7NUQ - chains 1 and 4 of the 5 polymer chains in the assembly; structure by electron microscopy, 2.80 A resolution.

== Chain 1 ==
Protein: Genome polyprotein
Source organism: Human rhinovirus 14
Notes: EC 3.4.22.29, 3.6.1.15, 3.4.22.28, 2.7.7.48
UniProtKB: P03303 (POLG_HRV14); residues -3 to 289 here correspond to UniProt positions 564-856 (UniProt number = residue number + 567)
Sequence (293 residues; numbered -3 to 289; the number before each row is that of its first residue; numbers below 1 keep their minus sign (Ala-3 is residue -3)):
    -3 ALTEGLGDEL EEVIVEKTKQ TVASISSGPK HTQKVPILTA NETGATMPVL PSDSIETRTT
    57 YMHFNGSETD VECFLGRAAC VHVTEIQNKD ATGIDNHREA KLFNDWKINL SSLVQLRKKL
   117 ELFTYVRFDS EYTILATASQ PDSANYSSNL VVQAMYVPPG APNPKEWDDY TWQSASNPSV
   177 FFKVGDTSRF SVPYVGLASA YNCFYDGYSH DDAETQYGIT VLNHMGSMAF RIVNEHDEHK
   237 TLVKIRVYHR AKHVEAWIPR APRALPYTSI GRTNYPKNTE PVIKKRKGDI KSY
Not modelled in the structure: -3 to 16
Curated features (UniProtKB/Swiss-Prot):
  - region: Ala-3 to Thr17 (Amphipathic alpha-helix)
  - site: Tyr289 (Cleavage)

== Chain 4 ==
Protein: Genome polyprotein
Source organism: Human rhinovirus 14
Notes: EC 3.4.22.29, 3.6.1.15, 3.4.22.28, 2.7.7.48
UniProtKB: P03303 (POLG_HRV14); residues 1-68 here correspond to UniProt positions 2-69 (UniProt number = residue number + 1)
Sequence (68 residues; numbered 1 to 68; the number before each row is that of its first residue):
     1 GAQVSTQKSG SHENQNILTN GSNQTFTVIN YYKDAASTSS AGQSLSMDPS KFTEPVKDLM
    61 LKGAPALN
Not modelled in the structure: 1-28
Curated features (UniProtKB/Swiss-Prot):
  - site: Asn68 (Cleavage)
  - lipidation: Gly1 (N-myristoyl glycine)

== Interface between chain 1 and chain 4 ==
Pairs across the interface (36; chain 1 residue first):
  Lys30(1) with Gly63(4)
  Val31(1) with Gly63(4), hydrogen bond (backbone-backbone)
  Pro32(1) with Lys62(4); Gly63(4)
  Thr35(1) with Ala66(4)
  Ala36(1) with Ala66(4)
  Thr39(1) with Val56(4); Met60(4); Leu67(4)
  Ala41(1) with Thr53(4); Val56(4), hydrophobic; Met60(4), hydrophobic
  Thr42(1) with Thr53(4), hydrogen bond (backbone-backbone); Glu54(4)
  Met43(1) with Glu54(4); Met60(4), hydrophobic
  Pro44(1) with Glu54(4); Lys62(4), hydrogen bond (backbone-side chain)
  Leu46(1) with Lys62(4)
  Asp49(1) with Lys62(4), salt bridge
  Asn61(1) with Gln43(4), hydrogen bond (backbone-side chain)
  Gly62(1) with Gln43(4), hydrogen bond (backbone-side chain)
  Ser63(1) with Gln43(4)
  Asp66(1) with Gln43(4); Ser44(4), hydrogen bond (side chain-backbone)
  Glu68(1) with Ala41(4); Gly42(4), hydrogen bond (side chain-backbone); Gln43(4)
  Ser187(1) with Ala36(4), hydrogen bond (side chain-backbone)
  Pro189(1) with Ala36(4)
  Arg246(1) with Ser40(4)
  Lys248(1) with Thr38(4)
  His249(1) with Ala35(4); Thr38(4), hydrogen bond; Ser39(4)
  Pro255(1) with Phe52(4)
Also at the interface, not in a pair above, chain 1 (25 interface residues in all): Gly40, Val45
Also at the interface, not in a pair above, chain 4 (20 interface residues in all): Met47, Pro55

== Summary ==
25 residues of chain 1 and 20 residues of chain 4 are in contact; the contacts include 9 hydrogen bonds and 1
salt bridge. Polar contacts include Asp49(1)-Lys62(4), Pro44(1)-Lys62(4) and Asn61(1)-Gln43(4).
Here chain 1 is Genome polyprotein and chain 4 is Genome polyprotein, both from Human rhinovirus 14. Entry
7NUQ (Rhinovirus 14 virion-like at pH 6.2) was determined by electron microscopy (same publication as 7BG6,
7BG7, 7NUL, 7NUM, 7NUN and 7NUO).
